7TFH - chains A and L of the 12 polymer chains in the assembly; structure by electron microscopy, 3.09 A resolution.

Chain A:
Molecule: Replication factor C subunit 1
From: Saccharomyces cerevisiae
UniProtKB: P38630 (RFC1_YEAST); residue numbers follow UniProt; this construct covers 1-861
Sequence (861 residues; numbered 1 to 861; the number before each row is that of its first residue):
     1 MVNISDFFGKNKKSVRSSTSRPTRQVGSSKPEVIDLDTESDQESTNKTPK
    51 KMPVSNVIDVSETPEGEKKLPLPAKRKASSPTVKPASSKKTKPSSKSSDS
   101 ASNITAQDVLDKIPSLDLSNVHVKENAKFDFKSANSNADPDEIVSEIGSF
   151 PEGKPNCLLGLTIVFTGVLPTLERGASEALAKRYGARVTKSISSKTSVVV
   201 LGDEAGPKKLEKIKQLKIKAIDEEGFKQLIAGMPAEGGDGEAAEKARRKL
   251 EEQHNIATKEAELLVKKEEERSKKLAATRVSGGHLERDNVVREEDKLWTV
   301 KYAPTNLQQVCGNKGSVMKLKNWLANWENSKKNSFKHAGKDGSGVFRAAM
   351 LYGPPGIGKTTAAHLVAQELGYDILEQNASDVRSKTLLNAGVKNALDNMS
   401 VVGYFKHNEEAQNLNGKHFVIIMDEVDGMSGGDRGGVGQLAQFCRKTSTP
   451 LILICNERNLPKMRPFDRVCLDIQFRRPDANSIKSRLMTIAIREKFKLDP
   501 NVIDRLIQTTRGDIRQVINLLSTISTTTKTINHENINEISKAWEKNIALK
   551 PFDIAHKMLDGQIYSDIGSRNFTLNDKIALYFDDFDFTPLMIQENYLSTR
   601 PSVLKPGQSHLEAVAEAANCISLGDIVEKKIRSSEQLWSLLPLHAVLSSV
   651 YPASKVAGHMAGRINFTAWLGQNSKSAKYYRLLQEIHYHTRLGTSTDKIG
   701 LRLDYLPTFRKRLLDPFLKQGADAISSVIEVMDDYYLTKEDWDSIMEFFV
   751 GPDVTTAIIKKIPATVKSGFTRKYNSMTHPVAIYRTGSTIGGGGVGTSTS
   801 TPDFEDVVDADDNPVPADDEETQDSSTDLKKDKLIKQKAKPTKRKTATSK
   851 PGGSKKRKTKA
Unresolved in the structure: 1-104, 119-149, 282-291, 408-411, 778-861
Bound ions: Mg2+: Thr360 (together with ATP-gamma-S)
Ligand contacts: ATP-gamma-S (AGS; phosphothiophosphoric acid-adenylate ester): Thr299, Tyr302, Ala303, Pro304, Gln309, Val310, Cys311, Pro355, Gly356, Ile357, Gly358, Lys359, Thr360, Thr361, Asn456, Arg486, Ile514, Arg515
Curated features (UniProtKB/Swiss-Prot):
  - motif (Nuclear localization signal): Lys830 to Leu834, Lys855 to Lys860
  - binding site (ATP): Thr299, Cys311, Gly353 to Thr361, Asn456
  - modified residue: Thr38 (Phosphothreonine), Ser40 (Phosphoserine), Thr63 (Phosphothreonine)
  - mutagenesis: Asp427 (D427H: In cs mutant CDC44-2; causes cell cycle arrest), Gly436 (G436R: In cs mutant CDC44-3/4; causes cell cycle arrest), Gly512 (G512A: In cs mutant CDC44-9; no effect), Asp513 (D513N: In cs mutants CDC44-1/5/8 and CDC44-9; causes cell cycle arrest)
Reported in the primary citation:
  - binding site for Template strand: Ser384, Arg434, Arg632, Gln636
  - binding site for Primer strand: Phe582, Trp638
  - binding site for Primer strand (chain L): Lys314, His556, His659, Arg663
  - binding site for Template strand: Lys190, Lys195, Asn459, Arg476, Arg477, Arg663

Chain L:
Molecule: Primer strand
Sequence (20 nucleotides; row label = number of the first residue in the row):
     1 GCAGACACTACGAGTACATA
Unresolved in the structure: 11-20

How chain A and chain L interact:
Residue-residue contacts (13; chain A residue first):
  Lys249(A) - DT9(L)  phosphate contact
  Lys314(A) - DA7(L)  phosphate contact
  Gly315(A) - DA7(L)  hydrogen bond to the phosphate
  Arg476(A) - DC6(L)  sugar contact
  His556(A) - DG1(L)  base contact
  His659(A) - DG1(L)  salt bridge to the phosphate
  Met660(A) - DG1(L)  sugar contact
  Ala661(A) - DC2(L)  phosphate contact
  Gly662(A) - DG1(L)  phosphate contact
  Gly662(A) - DC2(L)  sugar contact
  Arg663(A) - DG1(L)  base contact
  Arg663(A) - DC2(L)  sugar contact
  Ile664(A) - DG1(L)  hydrogen bond to the base
Other interface residues (no listed pair), chain A (13 interface residues in all): Asn313, Asp479
Other interface residues (no listed pair), chain L (6 interface residues in all): DC8

In short:
13 residues of chain A face 6 of chain L across their interface; the contacts include 2 hydrogen bonds and 1
salt bridge. Among the polar pairs are Ile664(A)-DG1(L), Gly315(A)-DA7(L) and His659(A)-DG1(L). The paper
reports a binding site for Template strand at Ser384(A), Arg434(A) and Arg632(A) among others; a binding site
for Primer strand (chain L) at Lys314(A), His556(A) and His659(A) among others.
Chain A is Replication factor C subunit 1 (Saccharomyces cerevisiae) and chain L is Primer strand; the
structure, Atomic model of the S. cerevisiae clamp-clamp loader complex PCNA-RFC bound to two DNA molecules,
one ..., was determined by electron microscopy together with 7TFI, 7TFJ, 7TFK and 7TFL from the same study.
